PDB entry 5BOU | X-ray diffraction, 2.60 A resolution | chains B and C of the 28 polymer chains in the assembly

# Chain B
Name: Proteasome subunit alpha type-3
Organism: Saccharomyces cerevisiae S288c
Notes: EC 3.4.25.1
UniProtKB: P23638 (PSA3_YEAST); residues 0-257 here correspond to UniProt positions 1-258 (UniProt number = residue number + 1)
Sequence (258 residues; each row starts with the number of its first residue; numbering starts at 0):
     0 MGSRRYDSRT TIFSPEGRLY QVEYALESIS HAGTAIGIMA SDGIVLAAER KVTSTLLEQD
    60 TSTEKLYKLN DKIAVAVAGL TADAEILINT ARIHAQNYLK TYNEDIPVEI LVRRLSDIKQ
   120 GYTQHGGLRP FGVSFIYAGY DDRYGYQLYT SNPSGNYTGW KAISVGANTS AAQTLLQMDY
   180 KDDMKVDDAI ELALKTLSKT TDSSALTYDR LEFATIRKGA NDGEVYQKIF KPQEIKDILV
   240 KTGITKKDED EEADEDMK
Not modelled in the structure: 0, 245-257
Curated features (UniProtKB/Swiss-Prot):
  - cross-link (Glycyl lysine isopeptide (Lys-Gly)): Lys99 (interchain with G-Cter in ubiquitin), Lys198 (interchain with G-Cter in ubiquitin), Lys230 (interchain with G-Cter in ubiquitin)

# Chain C
Name: Proteasome subunit alpha type-4
Organism: Saccharomyces cerevisiae S288c
Notes: EC 3.4.25.1
UniProtKB: P40303 (PSA4_YEAST); residues -1 to 252 here correspond to UniProt positions 1-254 (UniProt number = residue number + 2)
Sequence (254 residues; each row starts with the number of its first residue; numbers below 1 keep their minus sign (Met-1 is residue -1)):
    -1 MSGYDRALSI FSPDGHIFQV EYALEAVKRG TCAVGVKGKN CVVLGCERRS TLKLQDTRIT
    59 PSKVSKIDSH VVLSFSGLNA DSRILIEKAR VEAQSHRLTL EDPVTVEYLT RYVAGVQQRY
   119 TQSGGVRPFG VSTLIAGFDP RDDEPKLYQT EPSGIYSSWS AQTIGRNSKT VREFLEKNYD
   179 RKEPPATVEE CVKLTVRSLL EVVQTGAKNI EITVVKPDSD IVALSSEEIN QYVTQIEQEK
   239 QEQQEQDKKK KSNH
Not modelled in the structure: -1 to 0, 241-252
Curated features (UniProtKB/Swiss-Prot):
  - modified residue: Thr58 (Phosphothreonine)

# Interface between chain B and chain C
Residue-residue contacts - 75 pairs, chain B then chain C:
  Arg3(B) with Arg4(C), hydrogen bond (backbone-side chain)
  Asp6(B) with Tyr2(C), hydrogen bond; Arg4(C), salt bridge
  Arg8(B) with Arg4(C)
  Thr10(B) with Leu6(C); Arg125(C)
  Ile11(B) with Gln17(C)
  Phe12(B) with Gln17(C); Tyr20(C), hydrophobic; Ala21(C), hydrophobic; Ala24(C), hydrophobic; Leu76(C), hydrophobic; Arg125(C); Pro126(C); Gly128(C)
  Ser13(B) with Tyr20(C)
  Pro14(B) with Tyr20(C), hydrophobic; Glu23(C)
  Glu15(B) with Glu23(C); Arg27(C), hydrogen bond (backbone-side chain)
  Gly16(B) with Tyr20(C); Glu23(C); Ala24(C); Arg27(C)
  Arg17(B) with Arg27(C)
  Leu18(B) with Leu76(C), hydrophobic; Arg125(C)
  Met38(B) with Asp54(C); Arg56(C)
  Arg112(B) with Arg81(C)
  Ser115(B) with Arg81(C), hydrogen bond (backbone-side chain)
  Asp116(B) with Arg81(C), salt bridge
  Gln119(B) with Ala78(C); Asp79(C); Ile82(C)
  Thr122(B) with Arg125(C), hydrogen bond (backbone-side chain)
  Gln123(B) with Tyr118(C); Gly123(C); Val124(C); Arg125(C), hydrogen bond (backbone-backbone); Pro126(C); Phe127(C)
  His124(B) with Gly123(C); Val124(C)
  Gly125(B) with Tyr2(C); Gly123(C)
  Gly126(B) with Tyr2(C)
  Tyr143(B) with Arg56(C), hydrogen bond (backbone-side chain); Ile57(C), hydrophobic
  Tyr145(B) with Arg56(C), hydrogen bond (backbone-side chain)
  Gln146(B) with Ile57(C)
  Leu147(B) with Ile57(C)
  Tyr148(B) with Ile57(C)
  Ser153(B) with Ala78(C)
  Gly154(B) with Ala78(C); Arg81(C), hydrogen bond (backbone-side chain)
  Asn155(B) with Asn77(C), hydrogen bond; Ala78(C)
  Tyr156(B) with Pro59(C), hydrophobic; Arg81(C)
  Gly158(B) with Gln53(C); Asp54(C), hydrogen bond (backbone-backbone); Thr58(C), hydrogen bond (backbone-side chain)
  Trp159(B) with Leu50(C), hydrophobic; Lys51(C); Leu52(C); Gln53(C); Asp54(C)
  Lys160(B) with Leu52(C), hydrogen bond (backbone-backbone); Gln53(C); Asp54(C)
  Ala161(B) with Leu52(C), hydrogen bond (backbone-backbone)
  Gln172(B) with Leu52(C)
  Leu175(B) with Leu52(C), hydrophobic
  Gln176(B) with Leu52(C)
Other interface residues (no listed pair), chain B (41 interface residues in all): Glu108, Thr157, Tyr179

# Summary
Chain B and chain C form an interface of 41 and 31 residues respectively; the contacts include 14 hydrogen
bonds and 2 salt bridges. Polar pairs include Asp6(B)-Arg4(C), Asp116(B)-Arg81(C) and Arg3(B)-Arg4(C).
Chain B is Proteasome subunit alpha type-3 and chain C is Proteasome subunit alpha type-4, both from
Saccharomyces cerevisiae S288c; the structure, Yeast 20S proteasome in complex with a beta1 / beta2 specific
non-peptidic sulfonamide Ligand, was determined by X-ray diffraction.
